PDB entry 3CCQ | X-ray diffraction, 2.90 A resolution | chains Y and 0 of the 31 polymer chains in the assembly

Chain Y:
Name: 50S ribosomal protein L32e
From: Haloarcula marismortui
UniProt: P12736 (RL32_HALMA); residues 0-240 here correspond to UniProt positions 1-241 (UniProt number = residue number + 1)
Amino-acid sequence (241 residues; each row starts with the number of its first residue; numbering starts at 0):
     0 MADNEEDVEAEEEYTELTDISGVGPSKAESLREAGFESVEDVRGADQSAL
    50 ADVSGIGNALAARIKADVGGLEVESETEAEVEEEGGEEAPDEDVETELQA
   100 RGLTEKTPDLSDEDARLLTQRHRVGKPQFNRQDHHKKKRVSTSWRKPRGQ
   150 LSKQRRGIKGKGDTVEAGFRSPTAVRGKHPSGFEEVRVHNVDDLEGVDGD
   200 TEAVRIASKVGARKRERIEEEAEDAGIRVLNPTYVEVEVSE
Not modelled in the structure: 0-94, 237-240

Chain 0:
Molecule: 23S ribosomal RNA
From: Haloarcula marismortui
Notes: engineered mutation(s): G2099A, A2488U
Sequence (2923 nucleotides; row label = number of the first residue in the row):
     1 GUUGGCUACUAUGCCAGCUGGUGGAUUGCUCGGCUCAGGCGCUGAUGAAG
    51 GACGUGCCAAGCUGCGAUAAGCUGUGGGGAGCCGCACGGAGGCGAAGAAC
   101 CACAGAUUUCCGAAUGAGAAUCUCUCUAACAAUUGCUUCGCGCAAUGAGG
   151 AACCCCGAGAACUGAAACAUCUCAGUAUCGGGAGGAACAGAAAACGCAAC
   201 GUGAUGUCGUUAGUAACCGCGAGUGAACGCGAUACAGCCCAAACCGAAGC
   251 CCUCACGGGCAAUGUGGUGUCAGGGCUACCUCUCAUCAGCCGACCGUCUU
   301 CACGAAGUCUCUUGGAAUAGAGCGUGAUACAGGGUGACAACCCCGUACUG
   351 AAGACCAGUACGCUGUGCGGUAGUGCCAGAGUAGCGGGGGUUGGAUAUCC
   401 CUCGCGAAUAACGCAGGCAUCGACUGCGAAGGCUAAACACAACCUGAGAC
   451 CGAUAGUGAACAAGUAGUGUGAACGAACGCUGCAAAGUACCCUCAGAAGG
   501 GAGGCGAAAUAGAGCAUGAAAUCAGUUGGCGAUCGAGCGACAGGGCAUAC
   551 AAGGUCCCUUGACGAAUGACCGAGACGCGAGUCUCCAGUAAGACUCACGG
   601 GAAGCCGAUGUUCUGUCGUACGUUUUGAAAAACGAGCCAGGGAGUGUGUC
   651 UGUAUGGCAAGUCUAACCGGAGUAUCCGGGGAGGCACAGGGAAACCGACA
   701 UGGCCGCAGGGCUUUGCCCGAGGGCCGCCGUCUUCAAGGGCGGGGAGCCA
   751 UGUGGACACGACCCGAAUCCGGACGAUCUACGCAUGGACAAGAUGAAGCG
   801 UGCCGAAAGGCACGUGGAAGUCUGUUAGAGUUGGUGUCCUACAAUACCCU
   851 CUCGUGAUCUAUGUGUAGGGGUGAAAGGCCCAUCGAGUCCGGCAACAGCU
   901 GGUUCCAAUCGAAACAUGUCGAAGCAUGACCUCCGCCGAGGUAGUCUGUG
   951 AGGUAGAGCGACCGAUUGGUGUGUCCGCCUCCGAGAGGAGUCGGCACACC
  1001 UGUCAAACUCCAAACUUACAGACGCUGUUUGACGCGGGGAUUCCGGUGCG
  1051 CGGGGUAAGCCUGUGUACCAGGAGGGGAACAACCCAGAGAUAGGUUAAGG
  1101 UCCCCAAGUGUGGAUUAAGUGUAAUCCUCUGAAGGUGGUCUCGAGCCCUA
  1151 GACAGCCGGGAGGUGAGCUUAGAAGCAGCUACCCUCUAAGAAAAGCGUAA
  1201 CAGCUUACCGGCCGAGGUUUGAGGCGCCCAAAAUGAUCGGGACUCAAAUC
  1251 CACCACCGAGACCUGUCCGUACCACUCAUACUGGUAAUCGAGUAGAUUGG
  1301 CGCUCUAAUUGGAUGGAAGCAGGGGCGAGAGCUCCUGUGGACCGAUUAGU
  1351 GACGAAAAUCCUGGCCAUAGUAGCAGCGAUAGUCGGGUGAGAACCCCGAC
  1401 GGCCUAAUGGAUAAGGGUUCCUCAGCACUGCUGAUCAGCUGAGGGUUAGC
  1451 CGGUCCUAAGUCUCACCGCAACUCGACUGAGACGAAAUGGGAAACAGGUU
  1501 AAUAUUCCUGUGCCAUCAUGCAGUGAAAGUUGACGCCCUGGGGUCGAUCA
  1551 CGCCGGGCAUUCGCCCGGUCGAACCGUCCAACUCCGUGGAAGCCGUAAUG
  1601 GCAGGAAGCGGACGAACGGCGGCAUAGGGAAACGUGAUUCAACCUGGGGC
  1651 CCAUGAAAAGACGAGCAUGAUGUCCGUACCGAGAACCGACACAGGUGUCC
  1701 AUGGCGGCGAAAGCCAAGGCCUGUCGGGAGCAACCAACGUUAGGGAAUUC
  1751 GGCAAGUUAGUCCCGUACCUUCGGAAGAAGGGAUGCCUGCUCCGGAACGG
  1801 AGCAGGUCGCAGUGACUCGGAAGCUCGGACUGUCUAGUAACAACAUAGGU
  1851 GACCGCAAAUCCGCAAGGACUCGUACGGUCACUGAAUCCUGCCCAGUGCA
  1901 GGUAUCUGAACACCUCGUACAAGAGGACGAAGGACCUGUCAACGGCGGGG
  1951 GUAACUAUGACCCUCUUAAGGUAGCGUAGUACCUUGCCGCAUCAGUAGCG
  2001 GCUUGCAUGAAUGGAUUAACCAGAGCUUCACUGUCCCAACGUUGGGCCCG
  2051 GUGAACUGUACAUUCCAGUGCGGAGUCUGGAGACACCCAGGGGGAAGCAA
  2101 AGACCCUAUGGAGCUUUACUGCAGGCUGUCGCUGAGACGUGGUCGCCGAU
  2151 GUGCAGCAUAGGUAGGAGUCGUUACAGAGGUACCCGCGCUAGCGGGCCAC
  2201 CCAGACAACAGUGAAAUACUACCCGUCGGUGACUGCGACUCUCACUCCGG
  2251 GAGGAGGACACCGAUAGCCGGGCAGUUUGACUGGGGCGGUACGCGCUCGA
  2301 AAAGAUAUCGAGCGCGCCCUAUGGUCAUCUCAGCCGGGACAGAGACCCGG
  2351 CGAAGAGUGCAAGAGCAAAAGAUGACUUGACAGUGUUCUUCCCAACGAGG
  2401 AACGCUGACGCGAAAGCGUGGUCUAGCGAACCAAUUAGCCUGCUUGAUGC
  2451 GGGCAAUUGAUGACAGAAAAGCUACCCUAGGGAUAACUGAGUCGUCACUC
  2501 GCAAGAGCACAUAUCGACCGAGUGGCUUGCUACCUCGAUGUCGGUUCCCU
  2551 CCAUCCUGCCCGUGCAGAAGCGGGCAAGGGUGAGGUUGUUCGCCUAUUAA
  2601 AGGAGGUCGUGAGCUGGGUUUAGACCGUCGUGAGACAGGUCGGCUGCUAU
  2651 CUACUGGGUGUGUAAUGGUGUCUGACAAGAACGACCGUAUAGUACGAGAG
  2701 GAACUACGGUUGGUGGCCACUGGUGUACCGGUUGUUCGAGAGAGCACGUG
  2751 CCGGGUAGCCACGCCACACGGGGUAAGAGCUGAACGCAUCUAAGCUCGAA
  2801 ACCCACUUGGAAAAGAGACACCGCCGAGGUCCCGCGUACAAGACGCGGUC
  2851 GAUAGACUCGGGGUGUGCGCGUCGAGGUAACGAGACGUUAAGCCCACGAG
  2901 CACUAACAGACCAAAGCCAUCAU
Not modelled in the structure: 1-9, 126-127, 715, 971-998, 1560, 1952-1963, 2137-2236, 2339-2343, 2665-2666, 2915-2923
Modified positions: 1MA (6-hydro-1-methyladenosine-5'-monophosphate) at position 628, OMU (o2'-methyluridine 5'-monophosphate) at position 2587, OMG (o2'-methylguanosine-5'-monophosphate) at position 2588, UR3 (3-methyluridine-5'-monophoshate) at position 2619, PSU (pseudouridine-5'-monophosphate) at position 2621

Interface between chain Y and chain 0:
Residue-residue contacts (169; chain Y residue first):
  Glu112(Y) with C1267(0), phosphate contact
  Arg115(Y) with U1266(0), hydrogen bond to the phosphate; C1267(0), salt bridge to the phosphate
  Leu116(Y) with C1267(0), sugar contact
  Thr118(Y) with U595(0), phosphate contact
  Gln119(Y) with U1266(0), hydrogen bond to the sugar; C1267(0), sugar contact
  Arg120(Y) with C1326(0), phosphate contact; G1327(0), salt bridge to the phosphate
  His121(Y) with U555(0), phosphate contact; C556(0), salt bridge to the phosphate
  Arg122(Y) with C594(0), hydrogen bond to the phosphate; U595(0), salt bridge to the phosphate
  Val123(Y) with U1091(0), sugar contact
  Lys125(Y) with G1327(0), base contact; A1328(0), salt bridge to the phosphate; G1329(0), salt bridge to the phosphate
  Pro126(Y) with C541(0), phosphate contact
  Gln127(Y) with A540(0), hydrogen bond to the phosphate; C541(0), hydrogen bond to the phosphate
  Phe128(Y) with A1328(0), sugar contact; G1329(0), phosphate contact
  Arg130(Y) with A1356(0), salt bridge to the phosphate
  Gln131(Y) with C621(0), phosphate contact; G622(0), hydrogen bond to the phosphate
  Asp132(Y) with A620(0), hydrogen bond to the sugar; C621(0), sugar contact; A1356(0), base contact
  His134(Y) with C538(0), salt bridge to the phosphate; G539(0), hydrogen bond to the sugar
  Lys135(Y) with G537(0), hydrogen bond to the sugar; C538(0), phosphate contact; A620(0), hydrogen bond to the sugar
  Lys136(Y) with C637(0), salt bridge to the phosphate; C638(0), phosphate contact; A1356(0), base contact; U2059(0), hydrogen bond to the sugar
  Lys137(Y) with A521(0), salt bridge to the phosphate; U522(0), salt bridge to the phosphate; C638(0), phosphate contact
  Arg138(Y) with C637(0), salt bridge to the phosphate; C638(0), salt bridge to the phosphate; A639(0), phosphate contact; A1356(0), hydrogen bond to the base
  Val139(Y) with A1356(0), base contact
  Ser142(Y) with A1330(0), phosphate contact; G1331(0), hydrogen bond to the phosphate
  Trp143(Y) with C906(0), phosphate contact; A907(0), hydrogen bond to the phosphate; G1329(0), phosphate contact; A1330(0), hydrogen bond to the phosphate
  Arg144(Y) with C905(0), salt bridge to the phosphate; C906(0), phosphate contact; A1330(0), phosphate contact; G1331(0), salt bridge to the phosphate
  Lys145(Y) with C906(0), hydrogen bond to the phosphate; A907(0), phosphate contact
  Arg147(Y) with G622(0), phosphate contact; C906(0), salt bridge to the phosphate
  Gly148(Y) with G622(0), hydrogen bond to the phosphate; U623(0), phosphate contact
  Gln149(Y) with U623(0), hydrogen bond to the phosphate; G1071(0), phosphate contact; U1293(0), hydrogen bond to the sugar; A1294(0), phosphate contact
  Leu150(Y) with U623(0), base contact; U624(0), base contact; U625(0), base contact; 1MA_628(0), sugar contact
  Ser151(Y) with C621(0), phosphate contact; G622(0), phosphate contact
  Lys152(Y) with A620(0), phosphate contact; C621(0), salt bridge to the phosphate; A629(0), salt bridge to the phosphate
  Arg154(Y) with G1071(0), sugar contact; G1072(0), salt bridge to the phosphate; U1293(0), sugar contact
  Arg155(Y) with G1072(0), phosphate contact; A1073(0), sugar contact
  Gly156(Y) with A1073(0), hydrogen bond to the sugar; G1074(0), phosphate contact
  Ile157(Y) with A1073(0), phosphate contact; G1074(0), phosphate contact
  Lys158(Y) with C617(0), hydrogen bond to the sugar; G618(0), sugar contact; G1074(0), hydrogen bond to the phosphate; G1075(0), salt bridge to the phosphate
  Gly159(Y) with G539(0), hydrogen bond to the base; A540(0), sugar contact; C617(0), base contact
  Lys160(Y) with G537(0), sugar contact; G618(0), hydrogen bond to the sugar; A620(0), salt bridge to the phosphate
  Gly161(Y) with A540(0), sugar contact
  Val164(Y) with A907(0), sugar contact; A1328(0), sugar contact; G1329(0), sugar contact
  Glu165(Y) with A908(0), phosphate contact; G1089(0), hydrogen bond to the sugar; A1328(0), base contact
  Ala166(Y) with A908(0), hydrogen bond to the phosphate; C1268(0), hydrogen bond to the sugar; G1269(0), sugar contact; A1328(0), hydrogen bond to the base
  Gly167(Y) with G1089(0), hydrogen bond to the base; A1090(0), sugar contact; C1268(0), base contact
  Phe168(Y) with A1090(0), sugar contact; A1328(0), sugar contact
  Arg169(Y) with C1268(0), sugar contact; G1327(0), hydrogen bond to the phosphate; A1328(0), salt bridge to the phosphate; G1329(0), base contact
  Ser170(Y) with C1268(0), sugar contact; G1327(0), phosphate contact; A1328(0), hydrogen bond to the phosphate
  Pro171(Y) with C1267(0), sugar contact; C1268(0), sugar contact
  Thr172(Y) with C1268(0), hydrogen bond to the phosphate
  Arg175(Y) with C1268(0), hydrogen bond to the phosphate; G1269(0), salt bridge to the phosphate; G1327(0), phosphate contact; A1328(0), salt bridge to the phosphate
  Gly176(Y) with C1326(0), phosphate contact; G1327(0), hydrogen bond to the phosphate
  Lys177(Y) with C1326(0), sugar contact
  His178(Y) with G553(0), salt bridge to the phosphate; G554(0), phosphate contact
  Pro179(Y) with G553(0), sugar contact; G1325(0), sugar contact
  Ser180(Y) with G554(0), phosphate contact
  Arg186(Y) with U1333(0), hydrogen bond to the phosphate; C1334(0), salt bridge to the phosphate
  His188(Y) with G1311(0), sugar contact; G1312(0), sugar contact
  Asn189(Y) with G1311(0), phosphate contact; G1312(0), phosphate contact
  Arg204(Y) with A552(0), hydrogen bond to the phosphate; G553(0), salt bridge to the phosphate; G1324(0), base contact; U1333(0), sugar contact; C1334(0), hydrogen bond to the sugar
  Ile205(Y) with C1334(0), sugar contact
  Ala206(Y) with C1334(0), phosphate contact
  Ser207(Y) with C1334(0), hydrogen bond to the phosphate; C1335(0), phosphate contact
  Lys208(Y) with G1312(0), hydrogen bond to the sugar; A1313(0), sugar contact; A1317(0), phosphate contact; C1343(0), hydrogen bond to the sugar; G1344(0), sugar contact
  Val209(Y) with G1312(0), hydrogen bond to the sugar; A1313(0), phosphate contact
  Gly210(Y) with A1313(0), hydrogen bond to the phosphate; G1316(0), phosphate contact
  Ala211(Y) with G1315(0), hydrogen bond to the phosphate; G1316(0), hydrogen bond to the phosphate
  Arg212(Y) with G320(0), hydrogen bond to the sugar; G1315(0), hydrogen bond to the base
  Lys213(Y) with G1312(0), salt bridge to the phosphate; A1313(0), salt bridge to the phosphate
  Glu215(Y) with G1315(0), hydrogen bond to the base
  Arg227(Y) with G554(0), salt bridge to the phosphate
  Leu229(Y) with A552(0), sugar contact
  Asn230(Y) with C1334(0), hydrogen bond to the phosphate; C1335(0), hydrogen bond to the phosphate
  Pro231(Y) with A552(0), phosphate contact
  Tyr233(Y) with A551(0), hydrogen bond to the phosphate; A552(0), hydrogen bond to the phosphate
Interface residues without a listed pair, chain Y (77 interface residues in all): Asp162, Arg214, Arg216
Interface residues without a listed pair, chain 0 (77 interface residues in all): C596, U616, G636, G1260, G1290, G1292, U1314, A1318, A2060

Overview:
Chain Y and chain 0 each contribute 77 residues to their interface; the contacts include 51 hydrogen bonds and
30 salt bridges. Among the polar pairs are Arg138(Y)-A1356(0), Gly159(Y)-G539(0) and Ala166(Y)-A1328(0).
Here chain Y is 50S ribosomal protein L32e and chain 0 is 23S ribosomal RNA, both from Haloarcula marismortui.
Entry 3CCQ (Structure of Anisomycin resistant 50S Ribosomal Subunit: 23S rRNA mutation A2488U) was determined
by X-ray diffraction, deposited together with 3CC2, 3CC4, 3CC7, 3CCE, 3CCJ, 3CCL and 6 further entries.
